PDB entry 3ILT | X-ray diffraction, 2.11 A resolution | chains B and E of the 3 polymer chains in the assembly

== Chain B (and E) ==
Protein: Glutamate receptor 2
From: Rattus norvegicus
Notes: fragment: S1S2 binding domain; chain E of this document is another copy of the same molecule, construct and numbering; everything in this record applies to it too
UniProtKB: P19491 (GRIA2_RAT); the construct has insertions or renumbered stretches relative to UniProt, so the offset changes along the chain: 4-117 = UniProt 414-527; 120-261 = UniProt 653-794
Amino-acid sequence (258 residues; numbered 4 to 261; the number before each row is that of its first residue):
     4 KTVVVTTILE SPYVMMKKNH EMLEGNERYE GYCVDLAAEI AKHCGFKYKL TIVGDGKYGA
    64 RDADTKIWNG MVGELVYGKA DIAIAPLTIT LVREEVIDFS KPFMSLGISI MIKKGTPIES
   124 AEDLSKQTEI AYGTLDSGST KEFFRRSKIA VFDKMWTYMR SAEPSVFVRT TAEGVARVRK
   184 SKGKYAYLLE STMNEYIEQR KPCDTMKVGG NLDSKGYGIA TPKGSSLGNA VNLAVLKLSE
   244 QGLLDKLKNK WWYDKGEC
Sequence notes: linker (118-119); engineered mutation Ser242 (Asn775 in P19491)
Disulfides: Cys206-Cys261
Metal / ion sites: Zn2+: Glu42, His46 (shared with 1 residue of chain H)
Residues lining bound ligands:
  - glutamic acid (GLU): Tyr61, Pro89, Leu90, Thr91, Arg96, Leu138, Gly141, Ser142, Thr143, Leu192, Glu193, Met196, Tyr220
  - TRU (6-chloro-3-(dichloromethyl)-3,4-dihydro-2H-1,2,4-benzothiadiazine-7-sulfonamide 1,1-dioxide), molecule 1: Ile92, Ser217, Lys218, Gly219
  - TRU, molecule 2: Lys104, Pro105, Phe106, Met107, Ser108, Leu239, Ser242, Leu247, Asp248, Lys251
Swiss-Prot annotation at these positions:
  - binding site (L-glutamate): Pro89, Thr91, Arg96, Ser142, Thr143, Glu193
  - site: Arg64 (Interaction with the cone snail toxin Con-ikot-ikot), Ile121 (Crucial to convey clamshell closure to channel opening), Arg148 (Interaction with the cone snail toxin Con-ikot-ikot), Lys240 (Interaction with the cone snail toxin Con-ikot-ikot)
  - modified residue (Phosphoserine): Ser150, Ser184

== Chain B / chain E interface ==
Pairs across the interface (38):
  Ile92(B) - Lys104(E)
  Ile92(B) - Leu239(E)  hydrophobic
  Thr93(B) - Leu239(E)
  Thr93(B) - Glu243(E)
  Leu94(B) - Leu236(E)
  Leu94(B) - Leu239(E)  hydrophobic
  Leu94(B) - Lys240(E)
  Leu94(B) - Glu243(E)  hydrogen bond (backbone-side chain)
  Glu97(B) - Lys104(E)  salt bridge
  Glu97(B) - Asn235(E)  hydrogen bond
  Glu97(B) - Leu236(E)
  Glu97(B) - Leu239(E)
  Phe102(B) - Lys104(E)  hydrogen bond (backbone-side chain)
  Ser103(B) - Lys104(E)
  Lys104(B) - Ile92(E)
  Lys104(B) - Glu97(E)  salt bridge
  Lys104(B) - Phe102(E)  hydrogen bond (side chain-backbone)
  Lys104(B) - Ser103(E)
  Lys104(B) - Lys104(E)
  Pro105(B) - Pro105(E)  hydrophobic
  Arg149(B) - Gln244(E)
  Lys151(B) - Gln244(E)
  Ser217(B) - Ser242(E)
  Asn235(B) - Glu97(E)
  Leu236(B) - Leu94(E)
  Leu236(B) - Glu97(E)
  Leu236(B) - Glu98(E)
  Leu239(B) - Ile92(E)  hydrophobic
  Leu239(B) - Thr93(E)
  Leu239(B) - Leu94(E)  hydrophobic
  Leu239(B) - Glu97(E)
  Lys240(B) - Leu94(E)
  Ser242(B) - Ser217(E)
  Glu243(B) - Thr93(E)
  Glu243(B) - Leu94(E)  hydrogen bond (side chain-backbone)
  Glu243(B) - Phe146(E)
  Gln244(B) - Arg149(E)
  Gln244(B) - Lys151(E)
Interface residues without a listed pair, chain B (24 interface residues in all): Glu98, Ser108, Phe146, Ile152, Lys226, Asn232
Interface residues without a listed pair, chain E (25 interface residues in all): Ser108, Ser150, Ile152, Lys226, Asn232

== In short ==
24 residues of chain B and 25 residues of chain E are in contact; the contacts include 5 hydrogen bonds and 2
salt bridges. Among the polar pairs are Glu97(B)-Lys104(E), Leu94(B)-Glu243(E) and Glu97(B)-Asn235(E). Bound
to chain B: glutamic acid and compound TRU.
Chain B and chain E are both Glutamate receptor 2 (Rattus norvegicus); the structure, Crystal structure of the
AMPA subunit GluR2 bound to the allosteric modulator, trichlormethiazide, was determined by X-ray diffraction,
deposited together with 3IJO, 3IJX, 3IK6, 3IL1 and 3ILU.
